PDB entry 6DTI | X-ray diffraction, 3.54 A resolution | chains A and P of the 23 polymer chains in the assembly

== Chain A ==
Molecule: 16s rRNA
From: Thermus thermophilus HB8
Sequence (1507 nucleotides; numbered 5 to 1512; 1 number in that range is skipped by the numbering (no residue carries it; nothing is unmodelled there); the number before each row is that of its first residue):
     5 UGGAGAGUUU GAUCCUGGCU CAGGGUGAAC GCUGGCGGCG UGCCUAAGAC AUGCAAGUCG
    65 UGCGGGCCGC GGGGUUUUAC UCCGUGGUCA GCGGCGGACG GGUGAGUAAC GCGUGGGUGA
   125 CCUACCCGGA AGAGGGGGAC AACCCGGGGA AACUCGGGCU AAUCCCCCAU GUGGACCCGC
   185 CCCUU
   191 GGGGUGUGUC CAAAGGGCUU UGCCCGCUUC CGGAUGGGCC CGCGUCCCAU CAGCUAGUUG
   251 GUGGGGUAAU GGCCCACCAA GGCGACGACG GGUAGCCGGU CUGAGAGGAU GGCCGGCCAC
   311 AGGGGCACUG AGACACGGGC CCCACUCCUA CGGGAGGCAG CAGUUAGGAA UCUUCCGCAA
   371 UGGGCGCAAG CCUGACGGAG CGACGCCGCU UGGAGGAAGA AGCCCUUCGG GGUGUAAACU
   431 CCUGAACCCG GGACGAAACC CCCGACGAGG GGACUGACGG UACCGGGGUA AUAGCGCCGG
   491 CCAACUCCGU GCCAGCAGCC GCGGUAAUAC GGAGGGCGCG AGCGUUACCC GGAUUCACUG
   551 GGCGUAAAGG GCGUGUAGGC GGCCUGGGGC GUCCCAUGUG AAAGACCACG GCUCAACCGU
   611 GGGGGAGCGU GGGAUACGCU CAGGCUAGAC GGUGGGAGAG GGUGGUGGAA UUCCCGGAGU
   671 AGCGGUGAAA UGCGCAGAUA CCGGGAGGAA CGCCGAUGGC GAAGGCAGCC ACCUGGUCCA
   731 CCCGUGACGC UGAGGCGCGA AAGCGUGGGG AGCAAACCGG AUUAGAUACC CGGGUAGUCC
   791 ACGCCCUAAA CGAUGCGCGC UAGGUCUCUG GGUCUCCUGG GGGCCGAAGC UAACGCGUUA
   851 AGCGCGCCGC CUGGGGAGUA CGGCCGCAAG GCUGAAACUC AAAGGAAUUG ACGGGGGCCC
   911 GCACAAGCGG UGGAGCAUGU GGUUUAAUUC GAAGCAACGC GAAGAACCUU ACCAGGCCUU
   971 GACAUGCUAG GAACCCGGGU GAAAGCCUGG GGUGCCCCGG GGAGCCCUAG CACAGGUGCU
  1031 GCAUGGCCGU CGUCAGCUCG UGCCGUGAGG UGUUGGGUUA AGUCCCGCAA CGAGCGCAAC
  1091 CCCCGCCGUU AGUUGCCAGC GGUUCGGCCG GGCACUCUAA CGGGACUGCC CGCGAAAGCG
  1151 GGAGGAAGGA GGGGACGACG UCUGGUCAGC AUGGCCCUUA CGGCCUGGGC GACACACGUG
  1211 CUACAAUGCC CACUACAAAG CGAUGCCACC CGGCAACGGG GAGCUAAUCG CAAAAAGGUG
  1271 GGCCCAGUUC GGAUUGGGGU CUGCAACCCG ACCCCAUGAA GCCGGAAUCG CUAGUAAUCG
  1331 CGGAUCAGCA UGCCGCGGUG AAUACGUUCC CGGGCCUUGU ACACACCGCC CGUCACGCCA
  1391 UGGGAGCGGG CUCUACCCGA AGUCGCCGGG AGCCUACGGG CAGGCGCCGA GGGUAGGGCC
  1451 CGUGACUGGG GCGAAGUCGU AACAAGGUAG CUGUACCGGA AGGUGCGGCU GGAUCACUUU
  1511 CU
Bound ions: Mg2+ site 1 near U14 (its only coordinating residue here); Mg2+ site 2 near G21 (its only coordinating residue here); Mg2+ site 3: C48, U49; Mg2+ site 4 near A53 (its only coordinating residue here); Mg2+ site 5: U62, G98; Mg2+ site 6: G70, U92; Mg2+ site 7: G100, G322; Mg2+ site 8: A102, G327; Mg2+ site 9: A109, G110, G285; Mg2+ site 10: C114, G117, U118, G232; Mg2+ site 11: C168, C169; Mg2+ site 12 near A202 (its only coordinating residue here); 42 more Mg2+ sites not listed
Ligand contacts: paromomycin (PAR): G1382, U1383, C1384, A1385, C1386, G1461, C1462, G1463, A1464, A1465, G1466, U1467, C1468

== Chain P ==
Name: 30S ribosomal protein S16
From: Thermus thermophilus HB8
UniProt: Q5SJH3 (RS16_THET8); residue numbers follow UniProt; this construct covers 1-88
Chain sequence (88 residues; numbered 1 to 88; the number before each row is that of its first residue):
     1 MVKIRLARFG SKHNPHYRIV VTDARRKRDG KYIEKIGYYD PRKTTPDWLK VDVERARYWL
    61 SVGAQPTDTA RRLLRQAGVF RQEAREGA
Unresolved in the structure: 84-88

== Interface between chain A and chain P ==
Contacting residue pairs (92):
  C43(A) - Lys12(P)  salt bridge to the phosphate
  C43(A) - His13(P)  phosphate contact
  G44(A) - Ser11(P)  phosphate contact
  G44(A) - Lys12(P)  hydrogen bond to the phosphate
  C103(A) - Arg25(P)  hydrogen bond to the sugar
  G104(A) - Arg25(P)  sugar contact
  G105(A) - Lys27(P)  phosphate contact
  A128(A) - Met1(P)  base contact
  A128(A) - Arg25(P)  base contact
  C129(A) - Met1(P)  hydrogen bond to the base
  C130(A) - Met1(P)  sugar contact
  C130(A) - Gly63(P)  hydrogen bond to the sugar
  C130(A) - Gln65(P)  hydrogen bond to the sugar
  C131(A) - Ser61(P)  hydrogen bond to the sugar
  C131(A) - Val62(P)  sugar contact
  C131(A) - Gly63(P)  hydrogen bond to the sugar
  G223(A) - Val62(P)  hydrogen bond to the base
  A224(A) - Val2(P)  sugar contact
  A224(A) - Tyr58(P)  sugar contact
  A224(A) - Trp59(P)  phosphate contact
  A224(A) - Val62(P)  sugar contact
  U225(A) - Asp23(P)  hydrogen bond to the sugar
  U225(A) - Ile33(P)  phosphate contact
  U225(A) - Trp59(P)  phosphate contact
  G226(A) - Asp23(P)  sugar contact
  G226(A) - Arg25(P)  hydrogen bond to the sugar
  G226(A) - Ile33(P)  phosphate contact
  G305(A) - Asp29(P)  sugar contact
  G305(A) - Gly30(P)  phosphate contact
  G305(A) - Lys31(P)  phosphate contact
  G306(A) - Lys27(P)  salt bridge to the phosphate
  G306(A) - Gly30(P)  phosphate contact
  G306(A) - Lys31(P)  sugar contact
  C307(A) - Arg26(P)  salt bridge to the phosphate
  A370(A) - Tyr17(P)  hydrogen bond to the sugar
  U371(A) - Leu6(P)  hydrogen bond to the sugar
  U371(A) - Tyr17(P)  sugar contact
  U371(A) - Arg28(P)  hydrogen bond to the base
  U371(A) - Thr69(P)  hydrogen bond to the phosphate
  G372(A) - Arg5(P)  hydrogen bond to the phosphate
  G372(A) - Leu6(P)  hydrogen bond to the phosphate
  G372(A) - Arg28(P)  sugar contact
  G372(A) - Thr67(P)  hydrogen bond to the phosphate
  G372(A) - Thr69(P)  hydrogen bond to the phosphate
  G373(A) - Lys3(P)  salt bridge to the phosphate
  G373(A) - Arg5(P)  salt bridge to the phosphate
  G373(A) - Ala24(P)  sugar contact
  C386(A) - Arg28(P)  hydrogen bond to the sugar
  G387(A) - Arg8(P)  phosphate contact
  G387(A) - Arg28(P)  salt bridge to the phosphate
  G388(A) - Arg8(P)  salt bridge to the phosphate
  G388(A) - Lys12(P)  phosphate contact
  G388(A) - His13(P)  hydrogen bond to the phosphate
  A389(A) - Lys12(P)  salt bridge to the phosphate
  A389(A) - His13(P)  salt bridge to the phosphate
  C444(A) - Arg42(P)  hydrogen bond to the base
  G445(A) - Pro15(P)  sugar contact
  G445(A) - Pro41(P)  sugar contact
  G445(A) - Lys43(P)  salt bridge to the phosphate
  A447(A) - Tyr39(P)  phosphate contact
  A447(A) - Lys43(P)  salt bridge to the phosphate
  A447(A) - Thr69(P)  base contact
  A447(A) - Arg72(P)  sugar contact
  A448(A) - Asp68(P)  hydrogen bond to the sugar
  A448(A) - Thr69(P)  base contact
  A448(A) - Arg72(P)  sugar contact
  C449(A) - Asp68(P)  sugar contact
  C449(A) - Arg75(P)  salt bridge to the phosphate
  G457(A) - Arg75(P)  hydrogen bond to the sugar
  G457(A) - Phe80(P)  base contact
  G457(A) - Gln82(P)  hydrogen bond to the base
  A458(A) - Arg75(P)  salt bridge to the phosphate
  A458(A) - Gln82(P)  base contact
  A458(A) - Glu83(P)  base contact
  G459(A) - Gln82(P)  hydrogen bond to the base
  G459(A) - Glu83(P)  hydrogen bond to the base
  C468(A) - His13(P)  sugar contact
  A591(A) - Lys31(P)  base contact
  A592(A) - Arg18(P)  phosphate contact
  A593(A) - Arg18(P)  salt bridge to the phosphate
  G601(A) - Thr44(P)  sugar contact
  C607(A) - Ser11(P)  sugar contact
  C608(A) - Phe9(P)  phosphate contact
  C608(A) - Gly10(P)  sugar contact
  C608(A) - Asn14(P)  sugar contact
  C608(A) - His16(P)  sugar contact
  G609(A) - Phe9(P)  phosphate contact
  G609(A) - His16(P)  sugar contact
  U610(A) - Arg18(P)  salt bridge to the phosphate
  U610(A) - Lys35(P)  salt bridge to the phosphate
  U610(A) - Tyr38(P)  sugar contact
  G611(A) - Lys35(P)  salt bridge to the phosphate
Interface residues without a listed pair, chain A (46 interface residues in all): G227, G374, A385, A446
Interface residues without a listed pair, chain P (49 interface residues in all): Tyr32, Arg81

== Summary ==
The interface between chain A and chain P involves 46 residues on one side and 49 on the other; the contacts
include 26 hydrogen bonds and 17 salt bridges. Polar contacts include C129(A)-Met1(P), G223(A)-Val62(P) and
U371(A)-Arg28(P). Chain A binds paromomycin.
Chain A is 16s rRNA and chain P is 30S ribosomal protein S16, both from Thermus thermophilus HB8; the
structure, Structure of the Thermus thermophilus 30S ribosomal subunit complexed with an unmodifed anticodon
stem loop (ASL) ..., was determined by X-ray diffraction (same publication as 6MKN, 6MPF and 6MPI).
